Entry 6RQT (electron microscopy, 4.00 A resolution); this record covers chains T and A of the 17 polymer chains in the assembly.

Chain T:
Molecule: Template strand
Sequence (70 nucleotides; numbered 1 to 70; the number before each row is that of its first residue):
     1 GTCTTCAACT GCTTTCGCAT GAAGTACCTC CCAACTACTT TTCCTCACAC TTGTACTCCA
    61 TGACTAAACC
Not modelled in the structure: 1-3, 22-70

Chain A:
Name: DNA-directed RNA polymerase I subunit RPA190
Organism: Saccharomyces cerevisiae
Notes: EC 2.7.7.6
UniProt: P10964 (RPA1_YEAST); residue numbers follow UniProt; this construct covers 1-1664
Amino-acid sequence (1664 residues; row label = number of the first residue in the row):
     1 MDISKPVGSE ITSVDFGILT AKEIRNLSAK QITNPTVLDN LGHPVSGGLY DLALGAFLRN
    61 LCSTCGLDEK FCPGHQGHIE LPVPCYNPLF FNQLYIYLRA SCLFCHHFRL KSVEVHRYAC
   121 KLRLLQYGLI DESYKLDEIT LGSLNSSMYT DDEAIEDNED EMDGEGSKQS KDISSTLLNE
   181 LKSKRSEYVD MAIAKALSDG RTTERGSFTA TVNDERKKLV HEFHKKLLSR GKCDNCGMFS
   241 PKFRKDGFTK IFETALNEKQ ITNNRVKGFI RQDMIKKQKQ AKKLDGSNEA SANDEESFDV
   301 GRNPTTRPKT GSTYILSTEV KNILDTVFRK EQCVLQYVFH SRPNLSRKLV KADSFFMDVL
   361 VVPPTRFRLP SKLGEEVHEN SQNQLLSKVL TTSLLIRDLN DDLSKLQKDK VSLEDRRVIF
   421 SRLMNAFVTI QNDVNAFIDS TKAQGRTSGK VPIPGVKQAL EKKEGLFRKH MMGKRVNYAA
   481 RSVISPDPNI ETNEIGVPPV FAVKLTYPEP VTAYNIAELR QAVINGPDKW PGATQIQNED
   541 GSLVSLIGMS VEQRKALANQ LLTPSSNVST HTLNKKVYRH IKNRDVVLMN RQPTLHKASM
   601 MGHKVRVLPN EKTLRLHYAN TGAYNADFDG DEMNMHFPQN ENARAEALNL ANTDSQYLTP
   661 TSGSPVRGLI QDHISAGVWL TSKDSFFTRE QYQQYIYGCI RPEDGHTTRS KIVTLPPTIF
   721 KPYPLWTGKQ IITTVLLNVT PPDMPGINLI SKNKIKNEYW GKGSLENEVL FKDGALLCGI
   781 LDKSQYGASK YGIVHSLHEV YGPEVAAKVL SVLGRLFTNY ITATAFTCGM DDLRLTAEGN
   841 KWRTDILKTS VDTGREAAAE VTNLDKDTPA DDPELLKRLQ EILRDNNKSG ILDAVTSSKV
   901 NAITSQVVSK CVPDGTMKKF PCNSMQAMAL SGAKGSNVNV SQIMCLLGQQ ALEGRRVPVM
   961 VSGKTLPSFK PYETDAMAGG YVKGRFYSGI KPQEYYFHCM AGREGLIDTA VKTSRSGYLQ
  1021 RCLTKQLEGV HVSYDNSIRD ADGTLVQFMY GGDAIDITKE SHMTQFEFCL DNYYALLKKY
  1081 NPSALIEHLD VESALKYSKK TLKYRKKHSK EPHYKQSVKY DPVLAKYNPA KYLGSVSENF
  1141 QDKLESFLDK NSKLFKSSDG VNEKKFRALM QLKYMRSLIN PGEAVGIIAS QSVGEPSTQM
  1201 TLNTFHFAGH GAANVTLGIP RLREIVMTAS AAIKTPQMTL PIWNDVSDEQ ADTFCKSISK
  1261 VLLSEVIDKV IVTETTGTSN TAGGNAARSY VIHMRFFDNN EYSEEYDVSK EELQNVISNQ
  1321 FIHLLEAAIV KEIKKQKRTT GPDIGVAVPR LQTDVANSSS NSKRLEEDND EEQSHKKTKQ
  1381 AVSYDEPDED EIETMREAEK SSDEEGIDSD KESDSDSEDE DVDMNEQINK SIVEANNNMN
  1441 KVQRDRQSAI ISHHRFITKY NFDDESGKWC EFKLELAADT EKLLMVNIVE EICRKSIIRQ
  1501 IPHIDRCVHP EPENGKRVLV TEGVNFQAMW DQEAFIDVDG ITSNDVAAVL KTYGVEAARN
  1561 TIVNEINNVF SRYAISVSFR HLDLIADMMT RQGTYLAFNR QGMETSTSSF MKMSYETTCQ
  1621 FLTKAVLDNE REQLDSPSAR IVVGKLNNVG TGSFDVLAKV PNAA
Not modelled in the structure: 143-171, 271-311, 407-416, 1154-1159, 1206-1213, 1278-1286, 1339-1432, 1664
Bound ions: Zn2+ site 1: Cys-62, Thr-64, His-75; Zn2+ site 2: Cys-102, Cys-105, Cys-233, Cys-236
UniProt features mapped onto this chain:
  - region: Pro-992 to Glu-1004 (Bridging helix)
  - binding site (Zn(2+)): Cys-62, Cys-65, Cys-72, His-75, Cys-102, Cys-105, Cys-233, Cys-236
  - binding site (Mg(2+)): Asp-627, Asp-629, Asp-631
  - modified residue (Phosphoserine): Ser-889, Ser-1636

How chain T and chain A interact:
Pairs across the interface (12; chain T residue first):
  DC12(T) with Glu-1616(A), sugar contact
  DT13(T) with Glu-464(A), phosphate contact; Tyr-1018(A), sugar contact; Arg-1021(A), salt bridge to the phosphate
  DT14(T) with Thr-1013(A), phosphate contact; Ser-1014(A), sugar contact; Tyr-1018(A), phosphate contact
  DT15(T) with Thr-1013(A), sugar contact; Gly-1017(A), phosphate contact; Tyr-1018(A), phosphate contact
  DG17(T) with Arg-481(A), hydrogen bond to the sugar
  DG21(T) with Gly-374(A), phosphate contact
Interface residues without a listed pair, chain T (9 interface residues in all): DG11, DC16, DC18
Interface residues without a listed pair, chain A (15 interface residues in all): Leu-373, Glu-375, Thr-441, Arg-475, Gln-592, Gln-1620

Overview:
Chain T and chain A form an interface of 9 and 15 residues respectively; the contacts include 1 hydrogen bond
and 1 salt bridge. Polar pairs include DG17(T)/Arg-481(A) and DT13(T)/Arg-1021(A). From UniProt: 8
Zn2+-binding residues and 3 Mg2+-binding residues on chain A.
Chain T is Template strand and chain A is DNA-directed RNA polymerase I subunit RPA190 (Saccharomyces
cerevisiae); the structure, RNA Polymerase I-tWH-Rrn3-DNA, was determined by electron microscopy, deposited
together with 6RQH, 6RQL, 6RRD, 6RUI, 6RUO and 6RWE.
